9LWU - chains B and C of the 8 polymer chains in the assembly; structure by electron microscopy, 3.50 A resolution.

[Chain B]
Name: E3 ubiquitin-protein ligase synoviolin
From: Homo sapiens
Notes: EC 2.3.2.27
Reference sequence: Q86TM6 (SYVN1_HUMAN); numbering as in UniProt (aligned over 1-617)
Sequence (617 residues; row label = number of the first residue in the row):
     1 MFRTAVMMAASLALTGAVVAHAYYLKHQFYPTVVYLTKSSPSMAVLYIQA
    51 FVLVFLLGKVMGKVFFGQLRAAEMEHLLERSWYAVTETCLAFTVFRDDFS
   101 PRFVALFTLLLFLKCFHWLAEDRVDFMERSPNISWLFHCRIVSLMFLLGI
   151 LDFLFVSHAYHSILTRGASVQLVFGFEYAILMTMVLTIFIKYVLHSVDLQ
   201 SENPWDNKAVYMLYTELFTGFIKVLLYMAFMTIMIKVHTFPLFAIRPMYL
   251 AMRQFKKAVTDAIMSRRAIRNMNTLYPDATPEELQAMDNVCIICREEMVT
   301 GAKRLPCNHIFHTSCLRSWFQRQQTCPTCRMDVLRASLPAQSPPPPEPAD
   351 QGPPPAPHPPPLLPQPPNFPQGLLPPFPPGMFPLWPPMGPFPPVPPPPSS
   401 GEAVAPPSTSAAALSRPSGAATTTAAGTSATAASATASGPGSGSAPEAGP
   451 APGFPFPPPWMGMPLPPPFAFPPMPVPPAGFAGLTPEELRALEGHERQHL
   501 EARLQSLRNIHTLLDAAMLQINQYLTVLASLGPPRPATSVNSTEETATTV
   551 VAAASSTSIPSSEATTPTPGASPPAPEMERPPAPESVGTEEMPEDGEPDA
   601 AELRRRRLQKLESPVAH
Not modelled in the structure: 267-617
Swiss-Prot annotation at these positions:
  - zinc finger: Cys291 to Arg330 (RING-type)
  - region: Lys236 to Arg270 (Interaction with p53/TP53)
  - binding site (Zn(2+)): Cys291, Cys294, Cys307, His309, His312, Cys315, Cys326, Cys329
  - modified residue: Ser613 (Phosphoserine)

[Chain C]
Name: Protein sel-1 homolog 1
From: Homo sapiens
Reference sequence: Q9UBV2 (SE1L1_HUMAN); residue numbers follow UniProt; this construct covers 1-794
Sequence (794 residues; each row starts with the number of its first residue):
     1 MRVRIGLTLLLCAVLLSLASASSDEEGSQDESLDSKTTLTSDESVKDHTT
    51 AGRVVAGQIFLDSEESELESSIQEEEDSLKSQEGESVTEDISFLESPNPE
   101 NKDYEEPKKVRKPALTAIEGTAHGEPCHFPFLFLDKEYDECTSDGREDGR
   151 LWCATTYDYKADEKWGFCETEEEAAKRRQMQEAEMMYQTGMKILNGSNKK
   201 SQKREAYRYLQKAASMNHTKALERVSYALLFGDYLPQNIQAAREMFEKLT
   251 EEGSPKGQTALGFLYASGLGVNSSQAKALVYYTFGALGGNLIAHMVLGYR
   301 YWAGIGVLQSCESALTHYRLVANHVASDISLTGGSVVQRIRLPDEVENPG
   351 MNSGMLEEDLIQYYQFLAEKGDVQAQVGLGQLHLHGGRGVEQNHQRAFDY
   401 FNLAANAGNSHAMAFLGKMYSEGSDIVPQSNETALHYFKKAADMGNPVGQ
   451 SGLGMAYLYGRGVQVNYDLALKYFQKAAEQGWVDGQLQLGSMYYNGIGVK
   501 RDYKQALKYFNLASQGGHILAFYNLAQMHASGTGVMRSCHTAVELFKNVC
   551 ERGRWSERLMTAYNSYKDGDYNAAVIQYLLLAEQGYEVAQSNAAFILDQR
   601 EASIVGENETYPRALLHWNRAASQGYTVARIKLGDYHFYGFGTDVDYETA
   651 FIHYRLASEQQHSAQAMFNLGYMHEKGLGIKQDIHLAKRFYDMAAEASPD
   701 AQVPVFLALCKLGVVYFLQYIRETNIRDMFTQLDMDQLLGPEWDLYLMTI
   751 IALLLGTVIAYRQRQHQDMPAPRPPGPRPAPPQQEGPPEQQPPQ
Not modelled in the structure: 1-182, 347-480, 724-794
Swiss-Prot annotation at these positions:
  - modified residue: Ser63 (Phosphoserine)
  - glycosylation (N-linked (GlcNAc...) asparagine): Asn195, Asn217, Asn272, Asn431, Asn608
Cystine bridges: Cys311-Cys539
Covalently attached groups: N-acetylglucosamine (NAG) linked to Asn217, Asn272, Asn608

[Chain B / chain C interface]
Contacting residue pairs (16):
  Gln28(B) - Tyr639(C)  hydrogen bond
  Gln28(B) - Gln665(C)
  Gln28(B) - Asn669(C)
  Tyr30(B) - Ala664(C)
  Tyr30(B) - Gln665(C)
  Tyr30(B) - Phe668(C)  hydrophobic
  Tyr30(B) - Ser698(C)
  Tyr30(B) - Ala701(C)
  Pro31(B) - Gln665(C)
  Val33(B) - Val703(C)  hydrophobic
  Val33(B) - Pro704(C)  hydrophobic
  Val33(B) - Leu707(C)  hydrophobic
  Val34(B) - Asp700(C)
  Val34(B) - Pro704(C)  hydrophobic
  Thr37(B) - Val703(C)
  Lys38(B) - Asp700(C)
Also at the interface, not in a pair above, chain B (9 interface residues in all): Phe29, Arg102
Also at the interface, not in a pair above, chain C (14 interface residues in all): Asp635, Tyr654, Phe706

[In short]
Chain B and chain C form an interface of 9 and 14 residues respectively; the contacts include 1 hydrogen bond.
The hydrogen-bonded pair is Gln28(B)-Tyr639(C). Covalently linked N-acetylglucosamine: at Asn217(C), Asn272(C)
and Asn608(C). From UniProt: 8 Zn2+-binding residues on chain B.
Here chain B is E3 ubiquitin-protein ligase synoviolin and chain C is Protein sel-1 homolog 1, both from Homo
sapiens. Entry 9LWU (Cryo-EM structure of HRD1-SEL1LX3-XTP3B complex in C2 symmetry) was determined by
electron microscopy together with 9UAV, 8KES, 8KET and 8KEV from the same study.
